Entry 9FYD (X-ray diffraction, 2.30 A resolution); this record covers chains B and F of the 6 polymer chains in the assembly.

Chain B:
Protein: Tubulin beta-2B chain
From: Bos taurus
Reference sequence: Q6B856 (TBB2B_BOVIN); the author numbering skips numbers that UniProt does not, so the offset changes along the chain: 1-42 = UniProt 1-42; 45-360 = UniProt 43-358; 369-455 = UniProt 359-445
Amino-acid sequence (445 residues; each row starts with the number of its first residue; note: 10 numbers in that range are skipped by the numbering (no residue carries them; nothing is unmodelled there)):
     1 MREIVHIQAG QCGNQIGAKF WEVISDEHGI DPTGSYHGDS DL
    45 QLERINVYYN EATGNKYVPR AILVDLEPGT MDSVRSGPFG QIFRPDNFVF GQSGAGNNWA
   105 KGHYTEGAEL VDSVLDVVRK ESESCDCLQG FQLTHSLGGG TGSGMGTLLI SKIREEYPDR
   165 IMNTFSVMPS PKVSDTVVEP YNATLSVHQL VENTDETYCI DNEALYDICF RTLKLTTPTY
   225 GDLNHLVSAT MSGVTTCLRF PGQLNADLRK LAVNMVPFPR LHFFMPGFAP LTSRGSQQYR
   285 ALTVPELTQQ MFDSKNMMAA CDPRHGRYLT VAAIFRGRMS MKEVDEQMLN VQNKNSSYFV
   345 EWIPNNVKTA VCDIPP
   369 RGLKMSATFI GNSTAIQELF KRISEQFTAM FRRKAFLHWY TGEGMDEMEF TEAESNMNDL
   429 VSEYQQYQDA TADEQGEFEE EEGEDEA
Disordered / not traced: 279-281, 439-455
Ion coordination: Mg2+: Gln11 (together with GDP); Ca2+: Glu113 (shared with 1 residue of chain C)
Residues lining bound ligands: GDP (guanosine-5'-diphosphate): Gly10, Gln11, Cys12, Gln15, Ile16, Asp69, Ala99, Asn101, Ser140, Gly142, Gly143, Gly144, Thr145, Gly146, Val171, Pro173, Val177, Asp179, Glu183, Asn206, Leu209, Tyr224, Leu227, Asn228
Curated features (UniProtKB/Swiss-Prot):
  - motif: Met1 to Ile4 (MREI motif)
  - binding site (GTP): Gln11, Glu71, Ser140, Gly144, Thr145, Gly146, Asn206, Asn228
  - binding site (Mg(2+)): Glu71
  - modified residue: Ser40 (Phosphoserine), Thr57 (Phosphothreonine), Lys60 (N6-acetyllysine), Ser174 (Phosphoserine), Thr287 (Phosphothreonine), Thr292 (Phosphothreonine), Arg320 (Omega-N-methylarginine), Glu448 (5-glutamyl polyglutamate)
  - cross-link (Glycyl lysine isopeptide (Lys-Gly)): Lys60 (interchain with G-Cter in ubiquitin), Lys326 (interchain with G-Cter in ubiquitin)

Chain F:
Protein: Tubulin tyrosine ligase
From: Gallus gallus
Reference sequence: A0A8V0Z8P0 (A0A8V0Z8P0_CHICK); aligned to UniProt positions 1-378 over residues 1-378 (the alignment contains insertions or deletions, so no single offset holds)
Amino-acid sequence (384 residues; row label = number of the first residue in the row):
     1 MYTFVVRDEN SSVYAEVSRL LLATGQWKRL RKDNPRFNLM LGERNRLPFG RLGHEPGLVQ
    61 LVNYYRGADK LCRKASLVKL IKTSPELSES CTWFPESYVI YPTNLKTPVA PAQNGIRHLI
   121 NNTRTDEREV FLAAYNRRRE GREGNVWIAK SSAGAKGEGI LISSEASELL DFIDEQGQVH
   181 VIQKYLEKPL LLEPGHRKFD IRSWVLVDHL YNIYLYREGV LRTSSEPYNS ANFQDKTCHL
   241 TNHCIQKEYS KNYGRYEEGN EMFFEEFNQY LMDALNTTLE NSILLQIKHI IRSCLMCIEP
   301 AISTKHLHYQ SFQLFGFDFM VDEELKVWLI EVNGAPACAQ KLYAELCQGI VDVAISSVFP
   361 LADTGQKTSQ PTSIFIKLHH HHHH
Disordered / not traced: 103-125, 141-143, 153-158, 176-179, 231-234, 250-251, 363-371, 383-384
Differences from the reference sequence: expression tag (379-384)
Ion coordination: Mg2+: Glu331 (together with AMP-PCP)
Residues lining bound ligands: AMP-PCP (ACP; phosphomethylphosphonic acid adenylate ester): Lys74, Ile148, Lys150, Gln183, Lys184, Tyr185, Leu186, Lys198, Asp200, Arg202, Arg222, His239, Leu240, Thr241, Asn242, Asp318, Met320, Ile330, Glu331, Asn333

Chain B / chain F interface:
Pairs across the interface (9; chain B residue first):
  Arg311(B) with Arg31(F)
  Leu333(B) with Pro56(F); Gly57(F)
  Gln336(B) with Arg36(F), hydrogen bond
  Asn337(B) with Arg36(F); Leu58(F)
  Ser340(B) with Leu30(F); Asn34(F), hydrogen bond
  Asn349(B) with Arg36(F)
Other interface residues (no listed pair), chain B (9 interface residues in all): Lys338, Ser341, Glu345
Other interface residues (no listed pair), chain F (11 interface residues in all): Met1, Thr3, Lys28, Glu55

In short:
Chain B and chain F form an interface of 9 and 11 residues respectively, with 2 hydrogen bonds. Polar contacts
include Gln336(B)-Arg36(F) and Ser340(B)-Asn34(F). Ligands of chain B: GDP. Bound to chain F: AMP-PCP.
Chain B is Tubulin beta-2B chain (Bos taurus) and chain F is Tubulin tyrosine ligase (Gallus gallus); the
structure, tubulin - cryptophycin-uD[Dab] complex, was determined by X-ray diffraction.
